PDB entry 8X2Y | electron microscopy, 4.10 A resolution (low resolution: residue-level contacts below are approximate; hydrogen-bond / salt-bridge calls are withheld) | chains E and J of the 14 polymer chains in the assembly

== Chain E ==
Name: Histone H3
Source organism: Saccharomyces cerevisiae
UniProtKB: A0A6A5Q536 (A0A6A5Q536_YEASX); residues 0-135 here correspond to UniProt positions 1-136 (UniProt number = residue number + 1)
Sequence (136 residues; each row starts with the number of its first residue; numbering starts at 0):
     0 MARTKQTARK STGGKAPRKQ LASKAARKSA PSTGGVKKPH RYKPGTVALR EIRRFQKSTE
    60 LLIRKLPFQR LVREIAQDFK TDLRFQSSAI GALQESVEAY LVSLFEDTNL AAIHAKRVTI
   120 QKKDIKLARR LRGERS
Not modelled in the structure: 0-37, 135

== Chain J ==
Molecule: 146-nt DNA strand
Source organism: Saccharomyces cerevisiae
Sequence (146 nucleotides; row label = number of the first residue in the row):
   147 ATCAATATCC ACCTGCAGAT TCTACCAAAA GTGTATTTGG AAACTGCTCC ATCAAAAGGC
   207 ATGTTCAGCG GAATTCCGCT GAACATGCCT TTTGATGGAG CAGTTTCCAA ATACACTTTT
   267 GGTAGAATCT GCAGGTGGAT ATTGAT

== Interface between chain E and chain J ==
Pairs across the interface - 19 pairs, chain E then chain J:
  His39(E) - DG290(J)
  His39(E) - DA291(J)
  Tyr41(E) - DT288(J)
  Tyr41(E) - DT289(J)
  Tyr41(E) - DG290(J)
  Lys42(E) - DG290(J)
  Lys42(E) - DA291(J)
  Thr45(E) - DG290(J)
  Arg72(E) - DT198(J)
  Arg83(E) - DC196(J)
  Arg83(E) - DA197(J)
  Phe84(E) - DC196(J)
  Gln85(E) - DC196(J)
  Arg116(E) - DG217(J)
  Arg116(E) - DA218(J)
  Val117(E) - DG216(J)
  Val117(E) - DG217(J)
  Thr118(E) - DG216(J)
  Thr118(E) - DG217(J)
Interface residues without a listed pair, chain E (14 interface residues in all): Arg40, Arg49, Gln120
Interface residues without a listed pair, chain J (11 interface residues in all): DC215

== In short ==
14 residues of chain E face 11 of chain J across their interface.
Chain E is Histone H3 and chain J is a 146-nt DNA strand, both from Saccharomyces cerevisiae; the structure,
The class1 of piccolo NuA4 bound to the H2A.Z nucleosome complex at harboring state, was determined by
electron microscopy (same publication as 8X2X, 8X2Z, 8X30, 8X31 and 8X32).
